PDB entry 4LN3 | X-ray diffraction, 2.65 A resolution | chains E and F of the 6 polymer chains in the assembly

[Chain E]
Protein: Hemagglutinin
From: Influenza A virus
Notes: fragment: HA1 subunit residues 19-339
Amino-acid sequence (325 residues; each row starts with the number of its first residue; numbers below 1 keep their minus sign (Ala-3 is residue -3)):
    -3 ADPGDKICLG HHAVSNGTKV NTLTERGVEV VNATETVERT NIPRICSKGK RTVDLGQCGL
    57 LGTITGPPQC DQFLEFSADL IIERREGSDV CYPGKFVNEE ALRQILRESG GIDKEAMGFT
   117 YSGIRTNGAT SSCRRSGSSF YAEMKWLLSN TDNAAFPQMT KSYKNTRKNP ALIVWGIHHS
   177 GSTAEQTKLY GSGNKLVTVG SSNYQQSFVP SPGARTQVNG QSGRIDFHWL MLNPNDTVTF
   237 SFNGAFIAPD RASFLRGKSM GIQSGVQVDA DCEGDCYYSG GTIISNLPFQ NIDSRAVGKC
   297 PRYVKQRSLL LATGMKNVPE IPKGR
Disordered / not traced: -3 to -1, 316-321
Cystine bridges: Cys42-Cys268, Cys54-Cys66, Cys87-Cys129, Cys272-Cys296
Covalent attachments: N-acetylglucosamine (NAG) linked to Asn28, Asn231
Reported in the primary citation:
  - post-translational modification sites: Asn28, Asn231
  - specificity-determining residues: Gln217

[Chain F]
Protein: Hemagglutinin
From: Influenza A virus
Notes: fragment: HA2 subunit residues 340-517
Amino-acid sequence (181 residues; numbered 1 to 181; the number before each row is that of its first residue):
     1 GLFGAIAGFI ENGWEGLIDG WYGFRHQNAQ GEGTAADYKS TQSAIDQITG KLNRLIEKTN
    61 QQFELIDNEF TEVEKQIGNV INWTRDSITE VWSYNAELLV AMENQHTIDL ADSEMDKLYE
   121 RVKRQLRENA EEDGTGCFEI FHKCDDDCMA SIRNNTYDHS KYREEAMQNR IQIDSGRLVP
   181 R
Disordered / not traced: 1-4, 172-181
Cystine bridges: Cys144-Cys148
Covalent attachments: N-acetylglucosamine (NAG) linked to Asn82
Reported in the primary citation:
  - post-translational modification sites: Asn82

[How chain E and chain F interact]
Residue-residue contacts (134):
  Asp1(E) with Gln27(F); Asn28(F); Glu139(F); Ile140(F), hydrogen bond (backbone-backbone); His142(F); Lys143(F); Cys144(F), hydrogen bond (side chain-backbone)
  Lys2(E) with Ile6(F), hydrogen bond (side chain-backbone); His26(F); Gln27(F), hydrogen bond (backbone-backbone); Asp133(F), salt bridge; Cys137(F); Phe138(F); Ile140(F); Met149(F)
  Ile3(E) with Phe24(F), hydrophobic; Arg25(F); Cys137(F); Phe138(F), hydrogen bond (backbone-backbone); Ile140(F)
  Cys4(E) with Ile6(F), hydrophobic; Trp14(F); Gly23(F); Phe24(F); Arg25(F), hydrogen bond (backbone-backbone); Gly136(F); Cys137(F), disulfide
  Leu5(E) with Gly8(F); Phe9(F), hydrogen bond (backbone-backbone); Trp14(F); Gly23(F); Phe24(F), hydrophobic; Met115(F), hydrophobic; Leu118(F), hydrophobic; Gly136(F), hydrogen bond (backbone-backbone); Phe138(F), hydrophobic
  Gly6(E) with Trp14(F); Tyr22(F); Gly23(F), hydrogen bond (backbone-backbone); Met115(F)
  His7(E) with Phe9(F); Gly13(F); Trp14(F), hydrogen bond (backbone-backbone); Trp21(F); Tyr22(F); Met115(F)
  His8(E) with Trp14(F); Leu17(F); Gly20(F); Trp21(F), hydrogen bond (backbone-backbone)
  Ala9(E) with Gly13(F); Trp14(F), hydrogen bond (backbone-backbone); Glu15(F)
  Ser11(E) with Glu15(F)
  Val16(E) with Asn104(F)
  Asn17(E) with Ala101(F); Asn104(F), hydrogen bond (backbone-side chain)
  Thr18(E) with Ala101(F); Gln105(F), hydrogen bond
  Leu19(E) with Ala101(F); Met102(F); Gln105(F), hydrogen bond (backbone-side chain)
  Thr20(E) with Gln105(F), hydrogen bond (backbone-side chain)
  Val26(E) with Ile108(F), hydrophobic
  Glu79(E) with Phe70(F)
  Arg80(E) with Phe70(F)
  Arg81(E) with Phe70(F)
  Glu95(E) with Thr71(F)
  Glu96(E) with Asp67(F); Asn68(F), hydrogen bond; Val73(F)
  Arg99(E) with Asn68(F)
  Gln100(E) with Leu65(F); Ile66(F), hydrogen bond (side chain-backbone)
  Arg103(E) with Asn68(F)
  Glu104(E) with Glu64(F)
  Met256(E) with Gln62(F); Phe63(F); Glu64(F)
  Gly257(E) with Leu65(F)
  Ile258(E) with Leu65(F), hydrophobic
  Gln259(E) with Asn68(F), hydrogen bond; Glu69(F), hydrogen bond (side chain-backbone); Phe70(F)
  Ser260(E) with Phe70(F)
  Ser275(E) with Glu69(F)
  Asn282(E) with Ile56(F)
  Pro284(E) with Leu55(F)
  Phe285(E) with Ala96(F), hydrophobic
  Ser290(E) with Arg85(F)
  Arg291(E) with Leu65(F); Asp67(F), salt bridge; Asn68(F); Glu69(F), salt bridge; Arg85(F)
  Val293(E) with Phe63(F); Glu64(F); Leu65(F), hydrophobic
  Gly294(E) with Gln61(F); Gln62(F); Phe63(F), hydrogen bond (backbone-backbone)
  Lys295(E) with Asn60(F), hydrogen bond (side chain-backbone); Gln61(F)
  Cys296(E) with Thr59(F), hydrogen bond (backbone-side chain)
  Arg298(E) with Thr59(F); Trp92(F)
  Tyr299(E) with Thr89(F); Trp92(F)
  Val300(E) with Trp92(F); Ser93(F)
  Lys301(E) with Glu90(F), salt bridge; Ser93(F), hydrogen bond (backbone-side chain)
  Gln302(E) with Ser93(F), hydrogen bond (side chain-backbone); Glu97(F), hydrogen bond
  Leu305(E) with Ala96(F), hydrophobic; Glu97(F)
  Leu306(E) with Val100(F); Asn104(F), hydrogen bond (backbone-side chain)
  Leu307(E) with Leu52(F), hydrophobic; Glu103(F); Asn104(F)
  Ala308(E) with Asn104(F), hydrogen bond (backbone-side chain); Thr107(F)
  Thr309(E) with Trp21(F)
  Gly310(E) with Trp21(F); Thr107(F)
  Met311(E) with Trp21(F), hydrophobic; Tyr22(F); Ala111(F), hydrophobic
  Lys312(E) with Ile108(F)
  Val314(E) with Asn12(F); Gly13(F), hydrogen bond (backbone-backbone)
  Pro315(E) with Asn12(F); Glu15(F)
Interface residues without a listed pair, chain E (57 interface residues in all): Val10, Thr32
Interface residues without a listed pair, chain F (73 interface residues in all): Ala7, Glu11, Ala29, Ile48, Glu57, Lys58, Leu98, Leu99, Tyr119, Val122, Ile152
Disulfides between the chains: Cys4(E)-Cys137(F)

[Summary]
57 residues of chain E face 73 of chain F across their interface; the contacts include 1 disulfide bond, 29
hydrogen bonds and 4 salt bridges. Among the polar pairs are Lys2(E)-Asp133(F), Arg291(E)-Asp67(F) and
Arg291(E)-Glu69(F). N-acetylglucosamine is covalently linked to Asn28(E) and Asn231(E). The paper reports the
specificity determinant Gln217(E); modification sites Asn28(E), Asn231(E) and Asn82(F).
Here chain E is Hemagglutinin and chain F is Hemagglutinin, both from Influenza A virus. Entry 4LN3 (The
crystal structure of hemagglutinin from a H7N9 influenza virus (A/Shanghai/1/2013)) was determined by X-ray
diffraction (same publication as 4LN4, 4LN6 and 4LN8).
